PDB entry 7XMT | electron microscopy, 2.80 A resolution | chains A and S of the 5 polymer chains in the assembly

[Chain A]
Molecule: Guanine nucleotide-binding protein G(i) subunit alpha-1
From: Homo sapiens
UniProt: P63096 (GNAI1_HUMAN); residue numbers follow UniProt; this construct covers 1-354
Amino-acid sequence (354 residues; each row starts with the number of its first residue):
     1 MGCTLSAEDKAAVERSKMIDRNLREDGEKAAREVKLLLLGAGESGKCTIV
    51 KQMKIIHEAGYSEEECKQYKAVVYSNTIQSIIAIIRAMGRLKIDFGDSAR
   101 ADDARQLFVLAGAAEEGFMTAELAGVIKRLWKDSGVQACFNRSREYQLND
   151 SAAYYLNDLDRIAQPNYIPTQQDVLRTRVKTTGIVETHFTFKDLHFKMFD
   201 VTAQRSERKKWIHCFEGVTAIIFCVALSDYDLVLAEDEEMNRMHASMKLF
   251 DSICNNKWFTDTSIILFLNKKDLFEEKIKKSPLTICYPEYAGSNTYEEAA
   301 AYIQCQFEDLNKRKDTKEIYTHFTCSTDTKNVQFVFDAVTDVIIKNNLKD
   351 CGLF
Disordered / not traced: 1-4, 56-181
Differences from the reference sequence: engineered mutation Cys47 (Ser in P63096), Thr202 (Gly in P63096), Ala203 (Gly in P63096), Ala245 (Glu in P63096), Ser326 (Ala in P63096)
Curated features (UniProtKB/Swiss-Prot):
  - region: Lys35 to Lys46, Thr48 (G1 motif), Asp173 to Thr181 (G2 motif), Phe196 to Val201, Gln204, Arg205 (G3 motif), Ile265 to Asp272 (G4 motif), Thr324, Cys325, Thr327 to Thr329 (G5 motif)
  - binding site (GTP): Glu43 to Lys46, Thr48, Ser151, Leu175 to Thr181, Asp200, Val201, Gln204, Asn269 to Asp272
  - binding site (Mg(2+)): Thr181
  - modified residue: Arg178 (ADP-ribosylarginine), Gln204 (Deamidated glutamine), Cys351 (ADP-ribosylcysteine)
  - lipidation: Gly2 (N-myristoyl glycine), Cys3 (S-palmitoyl cysteine)

[Chain S]
Molecule: single chain variable fragment of antibody
From: Mus musculus
Notes: antibody fragment or engineered binder
Amino-acid sequence (292 residues; row label = number of the first residue in the row; numbers below 1 keep their minus sign (Met-28 is residue -28)):
   -28 MKTIIALSYIFCLVFADYKDDDDGAPSEPDVQLVESGGGLVQPGGSRKLS
    22 CSASGFAFSSFGMHWVRQAPEKGLEWVAYISSGSGTIYYADTVKGRFTIS
    72 RDDPKNTLFLQMTSLRSEDTAMYYCVRSIYYYGSSPFDFWGQGTTLTVSS
   122 GGGGSGGGGSGGGGSDIVMTQATSSVPVTPGESVSISCRSSKSLLHSNGN
   172 TYLYWFLQRPGQSPQLLIYRMSNLASGVPDRFSGSGSGTAFTLTISRLEA
   222 EDVGVYYCMQHLEYPLTFGAGTKLELEFLEVLFQGPHHHHHH
Disordered / not traced: -28 to 0, 122-135, 248-263
Disulfide bonds: Cys159-Cys229

[How chain A and chain S interact]
Residue-residue contacts (18):
  Leu5(A) - His167(S)
  Ala7(A) - His232(S)
  Ala7(A) - Leu233(S)
  Glu8(A) - Tyr101(S)
  Glu8(A) - Tyr173(S)
  Glu8(A) - Tyr175(S)  hydrogen bond
  Glu8(A) - His232(S)  salt bridge
  Asp9(A) - Tyr173(S)
  Ala11(A) - Tyr50(S)
  Ala11(A) - Tyr101(S)  hydrophobic
  Ala12(A) - Tyr101(S)
  Glu14(A) - Ser52(S)  hydrogen bond
  Glu14(A) - Gly56(S)
  Glu14(A) - Thr57(S)  hydrogen bond
  Arg15(A) - Ile100(S)
  Arg15(A) - Tyr101(S)
  Met18(A) - Ser53(S)
  Met18(A) - Gly54(S)
Also at the interface, not in a pair above, chain S (17 interface residues in all): Ser31, Tyr102, Pro107, Asn169

[Summary]
Chain A and chain S form an interface of 9 and 17 residues respectively; the contacts include 3 hydrogen bonds
and 1 salt bridge. Polar pairs include Glu8(A)-His232(S), Glu8(A)-Tyr175(S) and Glu14(A)-Ser52(S). UniProt
lists 20 GTP-binding residues and Mg2+-binding residue Thr181(A) on chain A.
Chain A is Guanine nucleotide-binding protein G(i) subunit alpha-1 (Homo sapiens) and chain S is single chain
variable fragment of antibody (Mus musculus); the structure, CryoEM structure of somatostatin receptor 4
(SSTR4) with Gi1 and J-2156, was determined by electron microscopy, deposited together with 7XMR, 7XMS and
7XN9.
